PDB entry 5TL9 | X-ray diffraction, 1.20 A resolution | chain A

# Chain A
Molecule: Prostaglandin E synthase
Organism: Homo sapiens
Notes: EC 5.3.99.3
UniProt: O14684 (PTGES_HUMAN); residue numbers follow UniProt; this construct covers 2-152
Amino-acid sequence (154 residues; each row starts with the number of its first residue; numbers below 1 keep their minus sign (Met-1 is residue -1)):
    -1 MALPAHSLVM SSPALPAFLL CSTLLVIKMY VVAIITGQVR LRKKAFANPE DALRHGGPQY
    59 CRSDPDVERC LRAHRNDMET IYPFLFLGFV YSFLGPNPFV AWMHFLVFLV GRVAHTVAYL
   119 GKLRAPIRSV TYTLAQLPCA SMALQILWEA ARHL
Unresolved in the structure: -1 to 4
Modified positions: Cys59 (S-hydroxycysteine; CSO)
Differences from the reference sequence: initiating methionine (-1); expression tag (0-1)
Small-molecule neighbours:
  - 7DN (2-{2-[(1S,2S)-2-{[1-(8-methylquinolin-2-yl)piperidine-4-carbonyl]amino}cyclopentyl]ethyl}benzoic acid): Tyr28, Ala31, Ile32, Gly35, Gln36, Arg38, Leu39, Phe44, Arg52, His53, Pro124, Ser127, Val128, Tyr130, Thr131, Gln134, Ala138
  - glutathione (GSH): Ala31, Thr34, Arg38, Leu69, Arg70, His72, Arg73, Asn74, Glu77, His113, Tyr117, Arg126, Ser127, Tyr130
  - hexyl beta-D-glucopyranoside (JZR): Leu135, Ala138, Ser139, Leu142, Gln143, Trp146
Curated features (UniProtKB/Swiss-Prot):
  - binding site (glutathione): Arg38, Arg73 to Glu77, His113, Tyr117, Arg126 to Tyr130
  - site (Essential for protaglandin-E synthase activity): Asp49, Arg126
  - mutagenesis: Gln36 (Q36E: Keeps about 40-50% of prostaglandin-E synthase activity), Asp49 (D49A: Loss of prostaglandin-E synthase activity; D49N: Loss of prostaglandin-E synthase activity), Glu66 (E66A: Reduces protaglandin-E synthase activity by 50%), Arg67 (R67A: Loss of prostaglandin-E synthase activity), Arg70 (R70A: Slightly reduced protaglandin-E synthase activity; R70S: No effect on protaglandin-E synthase activity), His72 (H72A: Reduces protaglandin-E synthase activity by 70%), Arg73 (R73A: Retains partial of protaglandin-E synthase activity; R73L: Loss of protaglandin-E synthase activity), Arg110 (R110A/S: Loss of protaglandin-E synthase activity; R110T: Retains 17.8% of protaglandin-E synthase activity), Thr114 (T114V: Retains 21.3% activity of protaglandin-E synthase activity), Tyr117 (Y117A: Loss of protaglandin-E synthase activity; Y117F: No effect on protaglandin-E synthase activity), Arg126 (R126A/L: Loss of prostaglandin-E synthase activity; R126K: Loss of prostaglandin-E synthase activity. Transforms prostaglandin-E synthase activity to prostaglandin-F(2alpha)synthase activity ...), Ser127 (S127A: No effect on protaglandin-E synthase activity), 2 further mutagenesis entries in UniProt

# In short
Ligands of chain A: compound 7DN, glutathione and hexyl beta-D-glucopyranoside. UniProt lists 13
glutathione-binding residues and 14 mutagenesis sites.
Chain A is Prostaglandin E synthase (Homo sapiens); the structure, crystal structure of mPGES-1 bound to
inhibitor, was determined by X-ray diffraction, deposited together with 5T36 and 5T37.
